5ACL - chain A; structure by X-ray diffraction, 1.49 A resolution.

# Chain A
Name: MCG
Organism: Homo sapiens
Notes: fragment: ig lambda chain v-ii region mgc
UniProtKB: P01709 (LV206_HUMAN); numbering as in UniProt (aligned over 1-110)
Sequence (111 residues; each row starts with the number of its first residue; numbering starts at 0):
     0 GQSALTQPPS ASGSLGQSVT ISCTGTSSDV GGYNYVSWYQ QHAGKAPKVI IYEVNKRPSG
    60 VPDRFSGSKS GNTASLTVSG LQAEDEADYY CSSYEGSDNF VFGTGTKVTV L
Not modelled in the structure: 0-1
Sequence notes: expression tag (0)
Cystine bridges: C22-C90
Residues lining bound ligands: sulfasalazine (SAS; 2-hydroxy-(5-([4-(2-pyridinylamino)sulfonyl]phenyl)azo)benzoic acid): Y34, V35, S36, Y38, V48, Y51, E52, P57, F99

# Summary
Bound to chain A: sulfasalazine.
Chain A is MCG (Homo sapiens); the structure, Mcg immunoglobulin variable domain with sulfasalazine, was
determined by X-ray diffraction together with 5ACM from the same study.
